1ULC - chains A and B; structure by X-ray diffraction, 2.60 A resolution.

[Chain A (and B)]
Molecule: galectin-2
Source organism: Coprinopsis cinerea
Notes: chain B of this document is another copy of the same molecule, construct and numbering; everything in this record applies to it too
Sequence (150 residues; numbered 1 to 150; the number before each row is that of its first residue):
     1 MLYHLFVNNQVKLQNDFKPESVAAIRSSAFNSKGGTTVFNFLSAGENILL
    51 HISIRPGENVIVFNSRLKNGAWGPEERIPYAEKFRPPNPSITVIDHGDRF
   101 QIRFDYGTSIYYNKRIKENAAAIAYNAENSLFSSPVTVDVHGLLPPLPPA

[How chain A and chain B interact]
Residue-residue contacts (32):
  E20(A) - R103(B)  salt bridge
  E20(A) - T108(B)
  E20(A) - S109(B)  hydrogen bond
  H96(A) - H96(B)
  H96(A) - R99(B)
  H96(A) - Q101(B)
  H96(A) - Y111(B)  hydrogen bond
  D98(A) - R99(B)  salt bridge
  R99(A) - H96(B)
  R99(A) - D98(B)  salt bridge
  R99(A) - R99(B)
  Q101(A) - H96(B)
  R103(A) - E20(B)  salt bridge
  R103(A) - L143(B)
  T108(A) - E20(B)
  S109(A) - E20(B)  hydrogen bond
  Y111(A) - H96(B)  hydrogen bond
  D139(A) - P149(B)
  H141(A) - P148(B)
  H141(A) - P149(B)
  L143(A) - R103(B)
  L144(A) - R103(B)  hydrogen bond (backbone-side chain)
  P145(A) - A150(B)
  P146(A) - P148(B)
  P146(A) - A150(B)
  L147(A) - V22(B)  hydrophobic
  L147(A) - L147(B)  hydrophobic
  P148(A) - H141(B)
  P148(A) - P146(B)
  P149(A) - H141(B)
  A150(A) - P145(B)
  A150(A) - P146(B)
Other interface residues (no listed pair), chain A (22 interface residues in all): M1, V22, I94
Other interface residues (no listed pair), chain B (20 interface residues in all): D139, L144

[Summary]
22 residues of chain A face 20 of chain B across their interface; the contacts include 5 hydrogen bonds and 4
salt bridges. Among the polar pairs are E20(A)-R103(B), D98(A)-R99(B) and E20(A)-S109(B).
Both chains are galectin-2 (Coprinopsis cinerea). Entry 1ULC (CGL2 in complex with lactose) was determined by
X-ray diffraction together with 1UL9, 1ULD, 1ULE, 1ULF and 1ULG from the same study.
